6WWJ - chains A and K of the 3 polymer chains in the assembly; structure by electron microscopy, 3.40 A resolution.

== Chain A ==
Molecule: Tubulin alpha-1B chain
From: Sus scrofa
UniProt: Q2XVP4 (TBA1B_PIG); numbering as in UniProt (aligned over 1-451)
Amino-acid sequence (451 residues; each row starts with the number of its first residue):
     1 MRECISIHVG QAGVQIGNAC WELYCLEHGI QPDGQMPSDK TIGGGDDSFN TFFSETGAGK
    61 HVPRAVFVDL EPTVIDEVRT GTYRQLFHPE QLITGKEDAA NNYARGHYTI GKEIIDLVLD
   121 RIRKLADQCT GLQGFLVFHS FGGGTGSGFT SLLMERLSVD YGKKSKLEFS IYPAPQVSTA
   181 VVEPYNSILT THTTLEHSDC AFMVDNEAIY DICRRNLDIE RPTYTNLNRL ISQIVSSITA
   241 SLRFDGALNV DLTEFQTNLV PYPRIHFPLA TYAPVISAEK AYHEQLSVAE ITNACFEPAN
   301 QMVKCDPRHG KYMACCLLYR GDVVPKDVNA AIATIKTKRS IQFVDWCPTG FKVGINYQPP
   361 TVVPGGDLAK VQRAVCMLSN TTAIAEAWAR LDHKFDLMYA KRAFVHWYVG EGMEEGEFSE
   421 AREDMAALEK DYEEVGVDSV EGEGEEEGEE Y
Disordered / not traced: 442-451
Bound ions: Mg2+: E71 (together with GTP)
Ligand contacts: GTP (guanosine-5'-triphosphate): G10, Q11, A12, Q15, E71, D98, A99, A100, N101, S140, G143, G144, T145, I171, T179, E183, N206, Y224, N228, I231
Swiss-Prot annotation at these positions:
  - motif: M1 to C4 (MREC motif)
  - active site: E254
  - binding site (GTP): G10, Q11, A12, Q15, E71, A99, S140, G143, G144, T145, G146, T179, E183, N206, Y224, N228, L252
  - binding site (Mg(2+)): E71
  - site: Y451 (Involved in polymerization)
  - modified residue: K40 (N6,N6,N6-trimethyllysine), S48 (Phosphoserine), S232 (Phosphoserine), Y282 (3'-nitrotyrosine), R339 (Omega-N-methylarginine), S439 (Phosphoserine), E443 (5-glutamyl polyglutamate), E445 (5-glutamyl polyglutamate), Y451 (3'-nitrotyrosine)
  - cross-link (Glycyl lysine isopeptide (Lys-Gly)): K326 (interchain with G-Cter in ubiquitin), K370 (interchain with G-Cter in ubiquitin)

== Chain K ==
Molecule: Kinesin-like protein KIF14
From: Mus musculus
UniProt: L0N7N1 (KIF14_MOUSE); numbering as in UniProt (aligned over 391-755)
Amino-acid sequence (370 residues; each row starts with the number of its first residue):
   386 GPLGSNSQVT VAVRVRPFSK REKTEKASQV VFTNGEEITV EHPDMKQVYS FIYDVSFWSF
   446 DECHPGYASQ TTVYETLAAP LLDRAFEGYN TCLFAYGQTG SGKSYTMMGL NEEPGIIPRF
   506 CEDLFAQIAK KQTSEVSYHL EMSFFEVYNE KIHDLLVCKG ENGQRKQPLR AREHPVSGPY
   566 VEGLSMNVVS SYSDIQSWLE LGNKQRATAA TGMNDKSSRS HSVFTLVMTQ TKTEVVEGEE
   626 HDHRITSRIN LVDLAGSERC STAHSSGQRL KEGVSINKSL LTLGKVISAL SEQANGKRVF
   686 IPYRESTLTW LLKESLGGNS KTAMIATVSP AASNIEETLS TLRYATQARL IVNIAKVNED
   746 MNAKLIRELK
Disordered / not traced: 386-389, 751-755
Construct notes: expression tag (386-390)
Ligand contacts: ADP (adenosine-5'-diphosphate): R399, R401, P402, S444, Q455, G482, Q483, T484, G485, S486, G487, K488, S489, Y490
Swiss-Prot annotation at these positions:
  - binding site (ATP): G482 to S489

== Chain A / chain K interface ==
Pairs across the interface - 24 pairs, chain A then chain K:
  Y108(A) with C645(K), hydrogen bond (side chain-backbone); S646(K), hydrogen bond; S650(K), hydrogen bond (side chain-backbone); L655(K)
  K112(A) with S650(K), hydrogen bond (side chain-backbone); S651(K)
  R402(A) with L666(K)
  V405(A) with L666(K), hydrophobic
  H406(A) with K663(K)
  V409(A) with V659(K); K663(K)
  G410(A) with V659(K)
  G412(A) with C645(K); V659(K)
  E414(A) with S642(K), hydrogen bond; R644(K), salt bridge; S725(K), hydrogen bond
  E415(A) with L666(K); Y729(K)
  E417(A) with R644(K), salt bridge
  S419(A) with R728(K)
  E420(A) with R644(K), salt bridge; E721(K)
  E423(A) with Y434(K)
Interface residues without a listed pair, chain A (17 interface residues in all): K401, E411, G416
Interface residues without a listed pair, chain K (20 interface residues in all): E643, H649, N662, L665, K670

== Summary ==
17 residues of chain A and 20 residues of chain K are in contact; the contacts include 6 hydrogen bonds and 3
salt bridges. Among the polar pairs are E414(A)-R644(K), E417(A)-R644(K) and E420(A)-R644(K). Chain A binds
GTP. Ligands of chain K: ADP.
Here chain A is Tubulin alpha-1B chain (Sus scrofa) and chain K is Kinesin-like protein KIF14 (Mus musculus).
Entry 6WWJ (KIF14[391-755] - ADP in complex with a microtubule) was determined by electron microscopy,
deposited together with 6WWE, 6WWF, 6WWG, 6WWH, 6WWI, 6WWK and 13 further entries.
